Entry 6PY2 (X-ray diffraction, 2.83 A resolution); this record covers chains B and D of the 5 polymer chains in the assembly.

# Chain B
Molecule: HLA class II histocompatibility antigen DQ beta chain
From: Homo sapiens
Reference sequence: A0A0U5IHY9 (A0A0U5IHY9_HUMAN); residues -31 to 229 here correspond to UniProt positions 1-261 (UniProt number = residue number + 32)
Sequence (261 residues; each row starts with the number of its first residue; numbers below 1 keep their minus sign (Met-31 is residue -31)):
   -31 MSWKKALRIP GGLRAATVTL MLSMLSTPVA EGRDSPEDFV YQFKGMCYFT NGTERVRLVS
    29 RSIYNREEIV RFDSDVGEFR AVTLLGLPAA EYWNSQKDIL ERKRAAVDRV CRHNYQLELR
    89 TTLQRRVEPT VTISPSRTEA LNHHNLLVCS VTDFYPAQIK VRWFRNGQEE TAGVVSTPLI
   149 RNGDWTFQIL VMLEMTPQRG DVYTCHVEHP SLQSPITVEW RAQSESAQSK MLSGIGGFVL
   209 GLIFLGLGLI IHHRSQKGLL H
Not modelled in the structure: -31 to 2, 105-113, 190-229
Cystine bridges: Cys15-Cys79, Cys117-Cys173
Covalent attachments: N-acetylglucosamine (NAG) linked to Asn19
Reported in the primary citation:
  - binding site for DQ2.2-glut-L1: Tyr9, Ser30, Arg70, Lys71

# Chain D
Molecule: T-cell receptor, T594, alpha chain
From: Homo sapiens
Reference sequence: K7N5N2 (K7N5N2_HUMAN); residues 114-206 here correspond to UniProt positions 115-207 (UniProt number = residue number + 1)
Sequence (206 residues; each row starts with the number of its first residue):
     1 MNSVTQMEGP VTLSEEAFLT INCTYTATGY PSLFWYVQYP GEGLQLLLKA TKADDKGSNK
    61 GFEATYRKET TSFHLEKGSV QVSDSAVYFC ASPQGGSEKL VFGKGTKLTV NPYIQNPDPA
   121 VYQLRDSKSS DKSVCLFTDF DSQTNVSQSK DSDVYITDKC VLDMRSMDFK SNSAVAWSNK
   181 SDFACANAFN NSIIPEDTFF PSPESS
Not modelled in the structure: 1, 179-181, 196-206
Cystine bridges: Cys23-Cys90, Cys135-Cys185

# How chain B and chain D interact
Contacting residue pairs - 10 pairs, chain B then chain D:
  Asp66(B) - Lys49(D)  salt bridge
  Glu69(B) - Lys49(D)  salt bridge
  Glu69(B) - Thr51(D)
  Arg70(B) - Glu98(D)  salt bridge
  Ala73(B) - Thr51(D)
  Ala73(B) - Lys52(D)
  Asp76(B) - Tyr30(D)
  Arg77(B) - Glu98(D)
  Arg80(B) - Tyr30(D)
  His81(B) - Tyr30(D)
Other interface residues (no listed pair), chain B (9 interface residues in all): Arg72
Other interface residues (no listed pair), chain D (7 interface residues in all): Gly29, Ser32
The authors on this interface:
  - specific contacts: Tyr30(D)-Asp76(B), Tyr30(D)-Arg80(B)
  - interface residues, chain B: Glu69(B), Arg70(B), Arg72(B), Ala73(B)

# In short
Chain B and chain D form an interface of 9 and 7 residues respectively; the contacts include 3 salt bridges.
Polar pairs include Asp66(B)-Lys49(D), Glu69(B)-Lys49(D) and Arg70(B)-Glu98(D). The authors report contacts
between Tyr30(D) and Asp76(B) and Tyr30(D) and Arg80(B). From the paper: a binding site for DQ2.2-glut-L1 at
Tyr9(B), Ser30(B) and Arg70(B) among others; interface residues Glu69(B), Arg70(B) and Arg72(B) among others.
Chain B is HLA class II histocompatibility antigen DQ beta chain and chain D is T-cell receptor, T594, alpha
chain, both from Homo sapiens; the structure, HLA-TCR complex, was determined by X-ray diffraction (same
publication as 6PX6).
